6MB3 - chains E and G of the 19 polymer chains in the assembly; structure by electron microscopy, 3.37 A resolution.

== Chain E ==
Name: Plasmodium falciparum recombinant shortened CSP
Source organism: Plasmodium falciparum
Sequence (278 residues; each row starts with the number of its first residue):
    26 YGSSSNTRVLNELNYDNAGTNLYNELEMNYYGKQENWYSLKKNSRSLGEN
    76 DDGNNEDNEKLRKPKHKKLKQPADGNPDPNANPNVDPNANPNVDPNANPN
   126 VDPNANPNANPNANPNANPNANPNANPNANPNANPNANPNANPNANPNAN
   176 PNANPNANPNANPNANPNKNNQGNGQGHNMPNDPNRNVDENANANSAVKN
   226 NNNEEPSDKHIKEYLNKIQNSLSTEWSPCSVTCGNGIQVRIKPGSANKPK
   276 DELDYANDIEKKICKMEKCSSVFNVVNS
Disordered / not traced: 26-102, 193-303

== Chain G ==
Name: Fab311 heavy chain
Source organism: Homo sapiens
UniProt: P0DOX5 (IGG1_HUMAN); residues 103-217 here correspond to UniProt positions 109-223 (UniProt number = residue number + 6)
Sequence (225 residues; numbered 1 to 217 plus 8 insertion-coded residues; the number before each row is that of its first residue; a row labelled like 82A-82C holds insertion residues (82A, then the next letters in order)):
     1 EVQLVESGGGVVPPGRSLRLSCATSGFTFSNYGMHWVRQAPGKGLEWVAI
    51 IW
   52A Y
    53 DGSRNFYAASVEGRFTISRDNSKNTLYLQM
82A-82C NSL
    83 RVEDTAVYYCARAAYYDT
100A-100D SGYG
   101 DYWGQGTLVTVSSASTKGPSVFPLAPSSKSTSGGTAALGCLVKDYFPEPV
   151 TVSWNSGALTSGVHTFPAVLQSSGLYSLSSVVTVPSSSLGTQTYICNVNH
   201 KPSNTKVDKKVEPKSCD
Disordered / not traced: 1, 114-217
Cystine bridges: Cys-22/Cys-92

== Chain E / chain G interface ==
Contacting residue pairs - 20 pairs, chain E then chain G:
  Ala-134(E) / Phe-58(G)  hydrophobic
  Pro-136(E) / Phe-58(G)  hydrophobic
  Asn-137(E) / Tyr-97(G)
  Asn-137(E) / Thr-100(G)  hydrogen bond (side chain-backbone)
  Asn-137(E) / Ser-100A(G)
  Ala-138(E) / Trp-52(G)
  Asn-139(E) / Tyr-97(G)
  Pro-140(E) / Gly-33(G)
  Pro-140(E) / Ile-50(G)  hydrophobic
  Pro-140(E) / Trp-52(G)
  Pro-140(E) / Tyr-52A(G)  hydrogen bond (backbone-backbone)
  Pro-140(E) / Ala-95(G)  hydrophobic
  Asn-141(E) / Asn-31(G)
  Asn-141(E) / Tyr-32(G)
  Asn-141(E) / Gly-33(G)  hydrogen bond (side chain-backbone)
  Asn-141(E) / Tyr-52A(G)
  Asn-141(E) / Ala-95(G)  hydrogen bond (side chain-backbone)
  Asn-141(E) / Ala-96(G)
  Ala-142(E) / Asn-31(G)  hydrogen bond (backbone-backbone)
  Ala-142(E) / Tyr-52A(G)
Also at the interface, not in a pair above, chain E (9 interface residues in all): Asn-135
Also at the interface, not in a pair above, chain G (13 interface residues in all): Gly-100B

== Summary ==
The interface between chain E and chain G involves 9 residues on one side and 13 on the other; the contacts
include 5 hydrogen bonds. Among the polar pairs are Asn-137(E)/Thr-100(G), Asn-141(E)/Gly-33(G) and
Asn-141(E)/Ala-95(G).
Here chain E is Plasmodium falciparum recombinant shortened CSP (Plasmodium falciparum) and chain G is Fab311
heavy chain (Homo sapiens). Entry 6MB3 (Cryo-EM structure of the circumsporozoite protein of Plasmodium
falciparum with a vaccine-elicited antibody reveals maturation of ...) was determined by electron microscopy,
deposited together with 6MHG.
